PDB entry 7CG4 | electron microscopy, 3.60 A resolution | chains e and u of the 11 polymer chains in the assembly

== Chain e ==
Molecule: Flagellar hook-basal body complex protein FliE
From: Salmonella typhimurium (strain LT2 / SGSC1412 / ATCC 700720)
UniProt: P26462 (FLIE_SALTY); residues 1-104 here = UniProt positions 1-104
Chain sequence (104 residues; row label = number of the first residue in the row):
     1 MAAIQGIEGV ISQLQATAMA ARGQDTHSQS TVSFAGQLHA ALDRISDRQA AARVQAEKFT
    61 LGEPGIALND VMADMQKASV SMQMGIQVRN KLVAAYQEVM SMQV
Unresolved in the structure: 1-32

== Chain u ==
Molecule: Flagellar biosynthetic protein FliP
From: Salmonella typhimurium (strain LT2 / SGSC1412 / ATCC 700720)
UniProt: P54700 (FLIP_SALTY); numbering as in UniProt (aligned over 1-245)
Chain sequence (245 residues; row label = number of the first residue in the row):
     1 MRRLLFLSLA GLWLFSPAAA AQLPGLISQP LAGGGQSWSL SVQTLVFITS LTFLPAILLM
    61 MTSFTRIIIV FGLLRNALGT PSAPPNQVLL GLALFLTFFI MSPVIDKIYV DAYQPFSEQK
   121 ISMQEALDKG AQPLRAFMLR QTREADLALF ARLANSGPLQ GPEAVPMRIL LPAYVTSELK
   181 TAFQIGFTIF IPFLIIDLVI ASVLMALGMM MVPPATIALP FKLMLFVLVD GWQLLMGSLA
   241 QSFYS
Unresolved in the structure: 1-34, 155-162

== How chain e and chain u interact ==
Residue-residue contacts (19; chain e residue first):
  Met84(e) - Thr44(u)  hydrogen bond
  Met84(e) - Phe47(u)  hydrophobic
  Met84(e) - Ile48(u)  hydrophobic
  Lys91(e) - Leu51(u)
  Lys91(e) - Thr52(u)
  Leu92(e) - Leu54(u)  hydrophobic
  Glu98(e) - Pro55(u)
  Val99(e) - Leu59(u)  hydrophobic
  Met100(e) - Gln87(u)
  Met100(e) - Leu90(u)  hydrophobic
  Met100(e) - Gly91(u)
  Met100(e) - Leu94(u)  hydrophobic
  Met102(e) - Met60(u)  hydrophobic
  Met102(e) - Leu90(u)  hydrophobic
  Gln103(e) - Arg75(u)
  Gln103(e) - Asn86(u)  hydrogen bond
  Val104(e) - Ile68(u)
  Val104(e) - Arg75(u)
  Val104(e) - Asn86(u)
Also at the interface, not in a pair above, chain e (12 interface residues in all): Gln87, Val88, Ala95
Also at the interface, not in a pair above, chain u (19 interface residues in all): Phe71, Gly72, Ser82

== Overview ==
The interface between chain e and chain u involves 12 residues on one side and 19 on the other; the contacts
include 2 hydrogen bonds. Polar pairs include Met84(e)-Thr44(u) and Gln103(e)-Asn86(u).
Here chain e is Flagellar hook-basal body complex protein FliE and chain u is Flagellar biosynthetic protein
FliP, both from Salmonella typhimurium (strain LT2 / SGSC1412 / ATCC 700720). Entry 7CG4 (Cryo-EM structure of
the flagellar export apparatus with FliE from Salmonella) was determined by electron microscopy together with
7CBL, 7CBM, 7CG0, 7CGO, 7E80, 7E81 and 7E82 from the same study.
